5WNU - chains A and O of the 23 polymer chains in the assembly; structure by X-ray diffraction, 3.40 A resolution.

[Chain A]
Molecule: 16S Ribosomal RNA rRNA
Source organism: Thermus thermophilus (strain HB8 / ATCC 27634 / DSM 579)
Sequence (1522 nucleotides; row label = number of the first residue in the row; note: 42 numbers in that range are skipped by the numbering (no residue carries them; nothing is unmodelled there); a row labelled like 190A-190L holds insertion residues (190A, then the next letters in order); numbering starts at 0):
     0 UUUGUUGGAG AGUUUGAUCC UGGCUCAGGG UGAACGCUGG CGGCGUGCCU AAGACAUGCA
    60 AGUCGUGCGG G
    73 CCGCGGGGUU UU
    88 ACUCCG
    95 UGGUC
   101 AGCGGCGGAC GGGUGAGUAA CGCGUGGGU
  129A G
   130 ACCUACCCGG AAGAGGGGGA CAACCCGGGG AAACUCGGGC UAAUCCCCCA UGUGGACCCG
   190 C
190A-190L CCCUUGGGGUGU
   191 GUCCAAAGGG CUUU
   216 GCCCGCUUCC GGAUGGGCCC GCGUCCCAUC AGCUAGUUGG UGGGGUAAUG GCCCACCAAG
   276 GCGACGACGG GUAGCCGGUC UGAGAGGAUG GCCGGCCACA GGGGCACUGA GACACGGGCC
   336 CCACUCCUAC GGGAGGCAGC AGUUAGGAAU CUUCCGCAAU GGGCGCAAGC CUGACGGAGC
   396 GACGCCGCUU GGAGGAAGAA GCCCUUCGGG GUGUAAACUC CUGAA
   442 CCCGGGACGA AACCCCCGAC GA
   474 GGGGACUGAC GGUACCGGG
   494 GUAAUAGCGC CGGCCAACUC CGUGCCAGCA GCCGCGGUAA UACGGAGGGC GCGAGCGUUA
   554 CCCGGAUUCA CUGGGCGUAA AGGGCGUGUA GGCGGCCUGG GGCGUCCCAU GUGAAAGACC
   614 ACGGCUCAAC CGUGGGGGAG CGUGGGAUAC GCUCAGGCUA GACGGUGGGA GAGGGUGGUG
   674 GAAUUCCCGG AGUAGCGGUG AAAUGCGCAG AUACCGGGAG GAACGCCGAU GGCGAAGGCA
   734 GCCACCUGGU CCACCCGUGA CGCUGAGGCG CGAAAGCGUG GGGAGCAAAC CGGAUUAGAU
   794 ACCCGGGUAG UCCACGCCCU AAACGAUGCG CGCUAGGUCU CUGGGUCU
   848 CCUGGGGGCC GAAGCUAACG CGUUAAGCGC GCCGCCUGGG GAGUACGGCC GCAAGGCUGA
   908 AACUCAAAGG AAUUGACGGG GGCCCGCACA AGCGGUGGAG CAUGUGGUUU AAUUCGAAGX
   968 AACGCGAAGA ACCUUACCAG GCCUUGACAU GCUAGG
 1003A G
  1004 AACCCGGGUG AAAGCCUGGG GUGCCCC
1030A-1030D GCGA
  1031 GGGGAGCCCU AGCACAGGUG CUGCAUGGCC GUCGUCAGCU CGUGCCGUGA GGUGUUGGGU
  1091 UAAGUCCCGC AACGAGCGCA ACCCCCGCCG UUAGUUGCCA GCGGUUCGGC CGGGCACUCU
  1151 AACGGGACUG CCCGCGAAA
  1171 GCGGGAGGAA GGAGGGGACG ACGUCUGGUC AGCAUGGCCC UUACGGCCUG GGCGACACAC
  1231 GUGCUACAAU GCCCACUACA AAGCGAUGCC ACCCGGCAAC GGGGAGCUAA UCGCAAAAAG
  1291 GUGGGCCCAG UUCGGAUUGG GGUCUGCAAC CCGACCCCAU GAAGCCGGAA UCGCUAGUAA
  1351 UCGCGGAUCA G
 1361A C
  1362 CAUGCCGCGG UGAAUACGUU CCCGGGCCUU GUACACACXG CCXGUXACGC CAUGGGAGCG
  1422 GGCUCUACCC GAAGUCGCCG GG
  1446 AGCCUACGGG
  1459 CAGGCGCCGA GGGUAGGGCC CGUGACUGGG GCGAAGUCGU AACAAGGUAG CUGUACCGGA
  1519 AGGUGCGGCU GGAUCCACUC CUUUCU
Unresolved in the structure: 0-4, 1534-1538
Sequence notes: conflict C1534 (A132811 in 55771382), A1535 (C132812 in 55771382)
Modified / non-standard residues: PSU (pseudouridine-5'-monophosphate) at position 516, 7MG (7N-methyl-8-hydroguanosine-5'-monophosphate) at position 527, M2G (N2-dimethylguanosine-5'-monophosphate) at position 966, 5MC (5-methylcytidine-5'-monophosphate) at position 967, 2MG (2N-methylguanosine-5'-monophosphate) at position 1207, 5MC (5-methylcytidine-5'-monophosphate) at position 1400, 4OC (4n,o2'-methylcytidine-5'-monophosphate) at position 1402, 5MC (5-methylcytidine-5'-monophosphate) at position 1404, 5MC (5-methylcytidine-5'-monophosphate) at position 1407, UR3 (3-methyluridine-5'-monophoshate) at position 1498, MA6 (6N-dimethyladenosine-5'-monophoshate) at position 1518, MA6 (6N-dimethyladenosine-5'-monophoshate) at position 1519, PSU (pseudouridine-5'-monophosphate) at position 1540, PSU (pseudouridine-5'-monophosphate) at position 1541
Metal / ion sites: Mg2+ site 1: U5, G6 (shared with 1 residue of chain D); K+ site 1 near U14 (its only coordinating residue here); Mg2+ site 2 near G15 (its only coordinating residue here); Mg2+ site 3 near G21 (its only coordinating residue here); Mg2+ site 4 near G28 (its only coordinating residue here); Mg2+ site 5 near G38 (its only coordinating residue here); Mg2+ site 6 near A53 (its only coordinating residue here); Mg2+ site 7: G61, U62; Mg2+ site 8: G66, C381; Mg2+ site 9: G69, G70, U98; Mg2+ site 10: U83, C1543; Mg2+ site 11: G107, G324; 14 more K+ sites not listed; 73 more Mg2+ sites not listed
Small-molecule neighbours: B6M ((1R,2S,3S,4R,6R)-4,6-diamino-2-{[3-O-(2,6-diamino-2,6-dideoxy-alpha-L-altropyranosyl)-beta-L-arabinofuranosyl]oxy}-3-hydroxycyclohexyl 2-amino-2-deoxy-alpha-D-allopyranoside): G1405, U1406, 5MC_1407, A1408, C1409, G1489, C1490, G1491, A1492, A1493, G1494, U1495
What the authors report for this chain:
  - conformationally variable residues: A1492
  - binding site for the 3-nt RNA strand: A1492

[Chain O]
Protein: 30S ribosomal protein S15
Source organism: Thermus thermophilus (strain HB8 / ATCC 27634 / DSM 579)
UniProtKB: Q5SJ76 (RS15_THET8); residue numbers follow UniProt; this construct covers 2-89
Chain sequence (88 residues; each row starts with the number of its first residue):
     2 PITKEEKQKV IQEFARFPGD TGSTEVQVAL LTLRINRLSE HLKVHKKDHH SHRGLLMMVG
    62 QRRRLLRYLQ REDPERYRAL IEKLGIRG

[Chain A / chain O interface]
Pairs across the interface - 67 pairs, chain A then chain O:
  G579(A) - Arg54(O)  hydrogen bond to the sugar
  U580(A) - Leu57(O)  sugar contact
  U580(A) - Met58(O)  sugar contact
  G581(A) - Gly61(O)  phosphate contact
  G581(A) - Arg64(O)  phosphate contact
  G581(A) - Arg65(O)  salt bridge to the phosphate
  U582(A) - Arg64(O)  salt bridge to the phosphate
  U582(A) - Arg68(O)  salt bridge to the phosphate
  C656(A) - Gln28(O)  hydrogen bond to the sugar
  C656(A) - Gln62(O)  sugar contact
  G657(A) - Thr22(O)  hydrogen bond to the sugar
  G657(A) - Gly23(O)  sugar contact
  G657(A) - Gln28(O)  sugar contact
  G657(A) - Leu31(O)  phosphate contact
  G658(A) - Lys8(O)  salt bridge to the phosphate
  G658(A) - Gln9(O)  phosphate contact
  G658(A) - Ile12(O)  phosphate contact
  G658(A) - Thr22(O)  sugar contact
  G658(A) - Leu31(O)  phosphate contact
  U659(A) - Lys8(O)  salt bridge to the phosphate
  U659(A) - Gln9(O)  hydrogen bond to the phosphate
  G660(A) - Lys5(O)  salt bridge to the phosphate
  G666(A) - His51(O)  sugar contact
  G666(A) - Ser52(O)  base contact
  G667(A) - His42(O)  base contact
  G667(A) - Asp49(O)  hydrogen bond to the sugar
  G667(A) - His51(O)  sugar contact
  G668(A) - His46(O)  sugar contact
  G668(A) - Lys48(O)  sugar contact
  G668(A) - Asp49(O)  sugar contact
  U669(A) - His46(O)  sugar contact
  A728(A) - Arg54(O)  salt bridge to the phosphate
  A729(A) - His51(O)  base contact
  G730(A) - His51(O)  hydrogen bond to the base
  C739(A) - Pro2(O)  phosphate contact
  C739(A) - His42(O)  hydrogen bond to the sugar
  U740(A) - Pro2(O)  phosphate contact
  U740(A) - Arg38(O)  phosphate contact
  U740(A) - Leu39(O)  phosphate contact
  U740(A) - His42(O)  hydrogen bond to the sugar
  U740(A) - Ser52(O)  hydrogen bond to the sugar
  G741(A) - Arg35(O)  salt bridge to the phosphate
  G741(A) - Leu39(O)  sugar contact
  G741(A) - His51(O)  sugar contact
  G741(A) - Ser52(O)  hydrogen bond to the sugar
  G741(A) - Gly55(O)  sugar contact
  G742(A) - Arg35(O)  salt bridge to the phosphate
  G742(A) - Met58(O)  sugar contact
  G750(A) - Phe18(O)  phosphate contact
  G750(A) - Asp21(O)  hydrogen bond to the sugar
  G750(A) - Thr22(O)  hydrogen bond to the sugar
  G750(A) - Gly23(O)  hydrogen bond to the base
  G750(A) - Gln28(O)  base contact
  U751(A) - Phe18(O)  phosphate contact
  U751(A) - Gly23(O)  sugar contact
  U751(A) - Ser24(O)  sugar contact
  U751(A) - Thr25(O)  sugar contact
  G752(A) - Tyr69(O)  sugar contact
  A753(A) - Tyr69(O)  hydrogen bond to the phosphate
  C754(A) - Arg65(O)  sugar contact
  C754(A) - Leu66(O)  sugar contact
  C754(A) - Tyr69(O)  sugar contact
  C754(A) - Arg72(O)  salt bridge to the phosphate
  G755(A) - Arg65(O)  salt bridge to the phosphate
  C764(A) - His50(O)  sugar contact
  C808(A) - Lys48(O)  phosphate contact
  G809(A) - Lys48(O)  salt bridge to the phosphate
Interface residues without a listed pair, chain A (34 interface residues in all): A583, G661, C749, G763, G765
Interface residues without a listed pair, chain O (39 interface residues in all): Gly20, His53, Met59, Glu73

[In short]
34 residues of chain A and 39 residues of chain O are in contact; the contacts include 14 hydrogen bonds and
12 salt bridges. Among the polar pairs are G730(A)-His51(O), G750(A)-Gly23(O) and G579(A)-Arg54(O). Ligands of
chain A: compound B6M. The paper reports a binding site for the 3-nt RNA strand at A1492(A); conformational
variability at A1492(A).
Chain A is 16S Ribosomal RNA rRNA and chain O is 30S ribosomal protein S15, both from Thermus thermophilus
(strain HB8 / ATCC 27634 / DSM 579); the structure, Crystal Structure of 30S ribosomal subunit from Thermus
thermophilus, was determined by X-ray diffraction together with 5WNP, 5WNQ, 5WNR, 5WNS, 5WNT and 5WNV from the
same study.
